Entry 6ZZ6 (electron microscopy, 3.40 A resolution); this record covers chains B and D of the 6 polymer chains in the assembly.

== Chain B ==
Name: Structural maintenance of chromosomes protein 3
From: Saccharomyces cerevisiae (strain ATCC 204508 / S288c)
UniProtKB: P47037 (SMC3_YEAST); numbering as in UniProt; present here: 2-228, 997-1071, 1104-1222
Amino-acid sequence (423 residues; numbered 0 to 1222; 800 numbers in that range are skipped by the numbering (no residue carries them; nothing is unmodelled there); the number before each row is that of its first residue; numbering starts at 0):
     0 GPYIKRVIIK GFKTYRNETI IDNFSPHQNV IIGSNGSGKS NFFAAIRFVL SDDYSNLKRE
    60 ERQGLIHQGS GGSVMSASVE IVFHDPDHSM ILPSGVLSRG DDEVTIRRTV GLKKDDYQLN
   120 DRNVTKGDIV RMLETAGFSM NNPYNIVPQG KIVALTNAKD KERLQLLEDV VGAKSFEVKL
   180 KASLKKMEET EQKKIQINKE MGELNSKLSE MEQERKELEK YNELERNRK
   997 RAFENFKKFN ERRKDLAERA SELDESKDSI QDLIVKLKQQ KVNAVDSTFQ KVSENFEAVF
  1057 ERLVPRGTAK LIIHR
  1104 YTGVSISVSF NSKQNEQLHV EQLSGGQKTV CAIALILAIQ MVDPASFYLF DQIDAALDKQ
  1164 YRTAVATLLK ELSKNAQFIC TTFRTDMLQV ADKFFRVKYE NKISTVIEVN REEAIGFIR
Construct notes: expression tag (0-1); conflict Gln1155 (Glu in P47037)
Ion coordination: Mg2+: Ser39, Gln148
Residues lining bound ligands:
  - ATP (adenosine-5'-triphosphate), molecule 1: Lys12, Thr13, Ser33, Asn34, Gly35, Ser36, Gly37, Lys38, Ser39, Asn40, Gln62, Gly63, Ile65, His66, Gln67, Gln148, Asp1154, Gln1155, Phe1186
  - ATP, molecule 2: Leu1121, Gln1125, Ser1127, Gly1128, Gly1129, Gln1130
What the authors report for this chain:
  - binding site for the 34-nt DNA strand: Lys125
  - post-translational modification sites: Lys112, Lys113 (citing earlier work)

== Chain D ==
Name: Sister chromatid cohesion protein 2
From: Saccharomyces cerevisiae (strain ATCC 204508 / S288c)
UniProtKB: Q04002 (SCC2_YEAST); numbering as in UniProt (aligned over 1-1493)
Amino-acid sequence (1493 residues; numbered 1 to 1493; the number before each row is that of its first residue):
     1 MSYPGKDKNI PGRIIEALED LPLSYLVPKD GLAALVNAPM RVSLPFDKTI FTSADDGRDV
    61 NINVLGTANS TTSSIKNEAE KERLVFKRPS NFTSSANSVD YVPTNFLEGL SPLAQSVLST
   121 HKGLNDSINI EKKSEIVSRP EAKHKLESVT SNAGNLSFND NSSNKKTKTS TGVTMTQANL
   181 AEQYLNDLKN ILDIVGFDQN SAEIGNIEYW LQLPNKKFVL TTNCLTKLQM TIKNITDNPQ
   241 LSNSIEITWL LRLLDVMVCN IKFSKSSLKM GLDDSMLRYI ALLSTIVLFN IFLLGKNDSN
   301 LHRESYIMEP VNFLSDLIES LKILTIEYGS LKIEFDTFQE ALELLPKYIR NGPFLDDNVT
   361 AKLVYIFSDL LMNNDIEATT NIQFQSFWDN VKRISSDILV SLFGSFDQQR GFIIEELLSH
   421 IEKLPTKRIQ KKLRKVGNQN IYITDFTFTL MSMLENINCY SFCNQMKDIA PENIDLLKNE
   481 YKKQEEFLFN IVEHINDTIL ERFFKNPSAL RYVIDNFVQD LLLLISSPQW PVTEKILSSL
   541 LKRLLSVYSP SMQVSANIET ICLQLIGNIG STIFDIKCST RDHEDNNLIK MINYPETLPH
   601 FFKSFEECIA YNETIKCRRS ATRFLWNLRL GTILILEEYT KDAKEQIITV DNELKKILEQ
   661 IKDGGLGPEL ENREADFSTI KLDYFSILHA FELLNLYDPY LKLILSLLAK DKIKLRSTAI
   721 KCLSMLASKD KVILSNPMVK ETIHRRLNDS SASVKDAILD LVSINSSYFE FYQQINNNYN
   781 DDSIMVRKHV LRINEKMYDE TNDIVTKVYV IARILMKIED EEDNIIDMAR LILLNRWILK
   841 VHEVLDQPEK LKEISSSVLL VMSRVAIMNE KCSQLFDLFL NFYLLNKEAH SKEAYDKITH
   901 VLTILTDFLV QKIVELNSDD TNEKNSIVDK QNFLNLLAKF ADSTVSFLTK DHITALYPYM
   961 VSDEKSDFHY YILQVFRCTF EKLANFKQKF LYDLETTLLS RLPKMNVREI DEAMPLIWSV
  1021 ATHRHDTARV AKACSSCLSH LHPYINKANN EEAAIVVDGK LQRLIYLSTG FARFCFPKPS
  1081 NDKIAFLQEG ETLYEHITKC LLVLSKDKIT HVIRRVAVKN LTKLCGNHPK LFNSRHVLHL
  1141 LDKEFQSDQL DIKLVILESL YDLFLLEERK SVRNTGVNST LSSNSILKKK LLKTNRVEFA
  1201 NDGVCSALAT RFLDNILQLC LLRDLKNSLV AIRLLKLILK FGYTNPSHSI PTVIALFAST
  1261 SQYIRHVAYE LLEDLFEKYE TLVFSSLSRG VTKAIHYSIH TDEKYYYKHD HFLSLLEKLC
  1321 GTGKKNGPKF FKVLKRIMQS YLDDITDLTS TNSSVQKSIF VLCTNISNIT FVSQYDLVSL
  1381 LKTIDLTTDR LKEVIMDEIG DNVSSLSVSE EKLSGIILIQ LSLQDLGTYL LHLYGLRDDV
  1441 LLLDIVEESE LKNKQLPAKK PDISKFSAQL ENIEQYSSNG KLLTYFRKHV KDT
Not modelled in the structure: 1-220, 237-249, 263-277, 292-303, 323-335, 374-385, 437-438, 467-472, 590-596, 635-646, 663-677, 918-926, 964-965, 1050-1058, 1079-1089, 1185-1202, 1343-1354, 1399-1412, 1435-1447, 1456-1465, 1476-1493
What the authors report for this chain:
  - binding site for the 34-nt DNA strand: Ser508, Lys714, Lys721, Lys1324

== Interface between chain B and chain D ==
Pairs across the interface (37; chain B residue first):
  Arg15(B) - Gly1176(D)  hydrogen bond (side chain-backbone)
  Asn16(B) - Thr1175(D)  hydrogen bond
  Asn16(B) - Gly1176(D)  hydrogen bond (side chain-backbone)
  Asn16(B) - Val1177(D)
  Asn16(B) - Asn1178(D)
  Glu17(B) - Asn1178(D)  hydrogen bond (backbone-backbone)
  Glu17(B) - Ser1179(D)
  Glu17(B) - Thr1180(D)  hydrogen bond (backbone-backbone)
  Thr18(B) - Thr1180(D)
  Ile19(B) - Ser1179(D)
  Ile19(B) - Thr1180(D)  hydrogen bond (backbone-backbone)
  Ile19(B) - Leu1181(D)
  Ile19(B) - Ser1182(D)  hydrogen bond (backbone-backbone)
  Ile20(B) - Ser1182(D)
  Asp21(B) - Leu1181(D)
  Asp21(B) - Ser1182(D)  hydrogen bond
  Asp21(B) - Ser1183(D)
  Arg58(B) - Glu1277(D)
  Arg58(B) - Glu1280(D)  salt bridge
  Glu59(B) - Glu1280(D)
  Glu59(B) - Thr1281(D)
  Gln62(B) - Glu1277(D)  hydrogen bond (side chain-backbone)
  Gln62(B) - Lys1278(D)
  Gln67(B) - Tyr1279(D)
  Ser72(B) - Glu819(D)
  Met74(B) - Asp820(D)
  Met74(B) - Glu821(D)
  Ser75(B) - Glu821(D)  hydrogen bond (side chain-backbone)
  Lys112(B) - Glu821(D)  hydrogen bond (backbone-side chain)
  Lys113(B) - Glu821(D)  hydrogen bond (side chain-backbone)
  Lys113(B) - Glu822(D)
  Arg997(B) - Tyr365(D)
  Asn1204(B) - Thr1175(D)
  Ile1206(B) - Thr1175(D)
  Val1209(B) - Ser1182(D)
  Glu1211(B) - Ser1182(D)  hydrogen bond
  Glu1211(B) - Ser1183(D)  hydrogen bond (side chain-backbone)
Interface residues without a listed pair, chain B (27 interface residues in all): Lys9, Ser69, Gly70, Gly71, Leu111, Ile1210
Interface residues without a listed pair, chain D (27 interface residues in all): Asp782, Ser783, Ile784, Asp823, Gln874, Glu1168, Val1172, Phe1276
The authors on this interface:
  - specific contacts: Asp781(D)-Lys112(B), Glu819(D)-Lys112(B)
  - interface residues, chain B: Lys112(B), Lys113(B)
  - interface residues, chain D: Asn1178(D)

== Summary ==
The chain B/chain D interface involves 27 residues from each chain; the contacts include 14 hydrogen bonds and
1 salt bridge. Polar contacts include Arg58(B)-Glu1280(D), Arg15(B)-Gly1176(D) and Asn16(B)-Thr1175(D). The
paper describes contacts between Asp781(D) and Lys112(B) and Glu819(D) and Lys112(B). The paper reports a
binding site for the 34-nt DNA strand at Lys125(B) and Ser508(D) among others; interface residues Lys112(B),
Lys113(B) and Asn1178(D).
Chain B is Structural maintenance of chromosomes protein 3 and chain D is Sister chromatid cohesion protein 2,
both from Saccharomyces cerevisiae (strain ATCC 204508 / S288c); the structure, Cryo-EM structure of
S.cerevisiae cohesin-Scc2-DNA complex, was determined by electron microscopy.
